8I3F - chains B and C of the 3 polymer chains in the assembly; structure by X-ray diffraction, 1.62 A resolution.

# Chain B
Molecule: RCO1 isoform 1
Organism: Saccharomyces cerevisiae
UniProt: A0A8H4BXB0 (A0A8H4BXB0_YEASX); residues 258-375 here = UniProt positions 258-375
Amino-acid sequence (118 residues; numbered 258 to 375; the number before each row is that of its first residue):
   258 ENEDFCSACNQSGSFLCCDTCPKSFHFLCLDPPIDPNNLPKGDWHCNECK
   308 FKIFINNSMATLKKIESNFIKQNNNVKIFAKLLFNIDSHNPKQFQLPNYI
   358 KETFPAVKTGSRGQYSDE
Ion coordination: Zn2+ site 1: Cys263, Cys266, His283, Cys286; Zn2+ site 2: Cys275, Cys278, Cys303, Cys306
From the paper describing this entry:
  - mutagenesis - I335A/F336A/L339A: unchanged binding to Chromatin modification-related protein EAF3
  - mutagenesis - F351D/L353D: decreased binding to Chromatin modification-related protein EAF3

# Chain C
Molecule: Histone H3
Organism: Saccharomyces cerevisiae
Amino-acid sequence (6 residues; row label = number of the first residue in the row):
     1 ARTKQT

# Chain B / chain C interface
Residue-residue contacts (25; chain B residue first):
  Asn259(B) - Arg2(C)  hydrogen bond
  Asn259(B) - Lys4(C)
  Glu260(B) - Lys4(C)
  Asp261(B) - Thr6(C)
  Ser269(B) - Thr6(C)
  Gly270(B) - Lys4(C)
  Gly270(B) - Gln5(C)
  Gly270(B) - Thr6(C)  hydrogen bond (backbone-backbone)
  Ser271(B) - Lys4(C)
  Ser271(B) - Gln5(C)  hydrogen bond
  Phe272(B) - Thr3(C)
  Phe272(B) - Lys4(C)  hydrogen bond (backbone-backbone)
  Phe272(B) - Thr6(C)
  Leu273(B) - Ala1(C)  hydrophobic
  Leu273(B) - Arg2(C)
  Cys274(B) - Arg2(C)  hydrogen bond (backbone-backbone)
  Cys274(B) - Thr3(C)
  Cys274(B) - Lys4(C)
  Cys275(B) - Arg2(C)  hydrogen bond (backbone-side chain)
  Asp276(B) - Arg2(C)  salt bridge
  Phe284(B) - Thr3(C)
  Pro297(B) - Ala1(C)  hydrogen bond (backbone-backbone)
  Lys298(B) - Ala1(C)  hydrogen bond (backbone-backbone)
  Gly299(B) - Ala1(C)  hydrogen bond (backbone-backbone)
  Trp301(B) - Ala1(C)  hydrophobic
Also at the interface, not in a pair above, chain B (19 interface residues in all): Glu258, Ser281, Leu296
Interface features reported in the paper:
  - specific contacts: Glu258(B)-Lys4(C), Asn259(B)-Arg2(C) (hydrogen bond), Asp261(B)-Lys4(C), Ser271(B)-Gln5(C) (hydrogen bond), Leu273(B)-Ala1(C) (hydrophobic contact), Leu273(B)-Thr3(C) (hydrophobic contact), Asp276(B)-Arg2(C) (hydrogen bond), Phe284(B)-Thr3(C) (hydrophobic contact), Leu296(B)-Thr3(C) (hydrophobic contact), Pro297(B)-Ala1(C) (hydrogen bond), Gly299(B)-Ala1(C) (backbone contact)

# Summary
19 residues of chain B face 6 of chain C across their interface, with 9 hydrogen bonds and 1 salt bridge.
Polar pairs include Asp276(B)-Arg2(C), Asn259(B)-Arg2(C) and Ser271(B)-Gln5(C). The authors report contacts
between Glu258(B) and Lys4(C) and Asp261(B) and Lys4(C); hydrogen bonds between Asn259(B) and Arg2(C),
Ser271(B) and Gln5(C) and Asp276(B) and Arg2(C) among others; hydrophobic contacts between Leu273(B) and
Ala1(C), Leu273(B) and Thr3(C) and Phe284(B) and Thr3(C) among others. The paper reports that F351D/L353D of
chain B reduce binding to Chromatin modification-related protein EAF3; I335A/F336A/L339A of chain B leave
binding to Chromatin modification-related protein EAF3 unchanged.
Here chain B is RCO1 isoform 1 and chain C is Histone H3, both from Saccharomyces cerevisiae. Entry 8I3F
(Crystal structure of Rco1-Eaf3 with peptide of histone H3 N-terminal) was determined by X-ray diffraction
(same publication as 8I3G).
